PDB entry 7RNA | X-ray diffraction, 1.90 A resolution | chains B and C of the 6 polymer chains in the assembly

Chain B:
Molecule: Caspase-3 subunit p12
From: Homo sapiens
UniProt: P42574 (CASP3_HUMAN); residues 184-277 here = UniProt positions 184-277
Amino-acid sequence (95 residues; each row starts with the number of its first residue):
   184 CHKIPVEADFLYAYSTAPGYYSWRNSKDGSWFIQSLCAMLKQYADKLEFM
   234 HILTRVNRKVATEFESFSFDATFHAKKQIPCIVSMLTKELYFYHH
Disordered / not traced: 184-185
Construct notes: expression tag (278)
Curated features (UniProtKB/Swiss-Prot):
  - modified residue: R207 (Microbial infection: ADP-riboxanated arginine)
From the paper describing this entry:
  - binding site for Ac-ITV(Dab)D-CHO: F250

Chain C:
Molecule: Caspase-3 subunit p17
From: Homo sapiens
UniProt: P42574 (CASP3_HUMAN); residue numbers follow UniProt; this construct covers 34-174
Amino-acid sequence (141 residues; numbered 34 to 174; the number before each row is that of its first residue):
    34 DNSYKMDYPEMGLCIIINNKNFHKSTGMTSRSGTDVDAANLRETFRNLKY
    84 EVRNKNDLTREEIVELMRDVSKEDHSKRSSFVCVLLSHGEEGIIFGTNGP
   134 VDLKKITNFFRGDRCRSLTGKPKLFIIQACRGTELDCGIET
Curated features (UniProtKB/Swiss-Prot):
  - active site: H121, C163
  - modified residue: C163 (S-nitrosocysteine)
From the paper describing this entry:
  - binding site for Ac-ITV(Dab)D-CHO: C163
  - catalytic residues: C163

How chain B and chain C interact:
Residue-residue contacts (13; chain B residue first):
  K186(B) with C170(C), hydrogen bond (side chain-backbone); G171(C); I172(C); E173(C)
  I187(B) with G171(C); I172(C), hydrogen bond (backbone-backbone)
  P188(B) with D169(C)
  V189(B) with D169(C), hydrogen bond (backbone-side chain); G171(C)
  E190(B) with D169(C), hydrogen bond (backbone-side chain)
  R238(B) with N35(C), hydrogen bond
  R241(B) with D34(C); N35(C), hydrogen bond
Other interface residues (no listed pair), chain B (8 interface residues in all): Y203
Other interface residues (no listed pair), chain C (9 interface residues in all): R144, T174

Summary:
The interface between chain B and chain C involves 8 residues on one side and 9 on the other, with 6 hydrogen
bonds. Among the polar pairs are K186(B)-C170(C), V189(B)-D169(C) and E190(B)-D169(C). The paper reports the
catalytic residue C163(C); a binding site for Ac-ITV(Dab)D-CHO at F250(B) and C163(C).
Chain B is Caspase-3 subunit p12 and chain C is Caspase-3 subunit p17, both from Homo sapiens; the structure,
Crystal structure of caspase-3 with inhibitor Ac-ITV(Dab)D-CHO, was determined by X-ray diffraction, deposited
together with 7RNG, 7USO, 7USP and 7USQ.
